8G1A - chains A and C of the 3 polymer chains in the assembly; structure by electron microscopy, 2.80 A resolution.

Chain A:
Name: Sodium channel protein type 9 subunit alpha
Organism: Homo sapiens
Reference sequence: Q15858 (SCN9A_HUMAN); residues 1-1988 here = UniProt positions 1-1988
Sequence (1988 residues; numbered 1 to 1988; the number before each row is that of its first residue):
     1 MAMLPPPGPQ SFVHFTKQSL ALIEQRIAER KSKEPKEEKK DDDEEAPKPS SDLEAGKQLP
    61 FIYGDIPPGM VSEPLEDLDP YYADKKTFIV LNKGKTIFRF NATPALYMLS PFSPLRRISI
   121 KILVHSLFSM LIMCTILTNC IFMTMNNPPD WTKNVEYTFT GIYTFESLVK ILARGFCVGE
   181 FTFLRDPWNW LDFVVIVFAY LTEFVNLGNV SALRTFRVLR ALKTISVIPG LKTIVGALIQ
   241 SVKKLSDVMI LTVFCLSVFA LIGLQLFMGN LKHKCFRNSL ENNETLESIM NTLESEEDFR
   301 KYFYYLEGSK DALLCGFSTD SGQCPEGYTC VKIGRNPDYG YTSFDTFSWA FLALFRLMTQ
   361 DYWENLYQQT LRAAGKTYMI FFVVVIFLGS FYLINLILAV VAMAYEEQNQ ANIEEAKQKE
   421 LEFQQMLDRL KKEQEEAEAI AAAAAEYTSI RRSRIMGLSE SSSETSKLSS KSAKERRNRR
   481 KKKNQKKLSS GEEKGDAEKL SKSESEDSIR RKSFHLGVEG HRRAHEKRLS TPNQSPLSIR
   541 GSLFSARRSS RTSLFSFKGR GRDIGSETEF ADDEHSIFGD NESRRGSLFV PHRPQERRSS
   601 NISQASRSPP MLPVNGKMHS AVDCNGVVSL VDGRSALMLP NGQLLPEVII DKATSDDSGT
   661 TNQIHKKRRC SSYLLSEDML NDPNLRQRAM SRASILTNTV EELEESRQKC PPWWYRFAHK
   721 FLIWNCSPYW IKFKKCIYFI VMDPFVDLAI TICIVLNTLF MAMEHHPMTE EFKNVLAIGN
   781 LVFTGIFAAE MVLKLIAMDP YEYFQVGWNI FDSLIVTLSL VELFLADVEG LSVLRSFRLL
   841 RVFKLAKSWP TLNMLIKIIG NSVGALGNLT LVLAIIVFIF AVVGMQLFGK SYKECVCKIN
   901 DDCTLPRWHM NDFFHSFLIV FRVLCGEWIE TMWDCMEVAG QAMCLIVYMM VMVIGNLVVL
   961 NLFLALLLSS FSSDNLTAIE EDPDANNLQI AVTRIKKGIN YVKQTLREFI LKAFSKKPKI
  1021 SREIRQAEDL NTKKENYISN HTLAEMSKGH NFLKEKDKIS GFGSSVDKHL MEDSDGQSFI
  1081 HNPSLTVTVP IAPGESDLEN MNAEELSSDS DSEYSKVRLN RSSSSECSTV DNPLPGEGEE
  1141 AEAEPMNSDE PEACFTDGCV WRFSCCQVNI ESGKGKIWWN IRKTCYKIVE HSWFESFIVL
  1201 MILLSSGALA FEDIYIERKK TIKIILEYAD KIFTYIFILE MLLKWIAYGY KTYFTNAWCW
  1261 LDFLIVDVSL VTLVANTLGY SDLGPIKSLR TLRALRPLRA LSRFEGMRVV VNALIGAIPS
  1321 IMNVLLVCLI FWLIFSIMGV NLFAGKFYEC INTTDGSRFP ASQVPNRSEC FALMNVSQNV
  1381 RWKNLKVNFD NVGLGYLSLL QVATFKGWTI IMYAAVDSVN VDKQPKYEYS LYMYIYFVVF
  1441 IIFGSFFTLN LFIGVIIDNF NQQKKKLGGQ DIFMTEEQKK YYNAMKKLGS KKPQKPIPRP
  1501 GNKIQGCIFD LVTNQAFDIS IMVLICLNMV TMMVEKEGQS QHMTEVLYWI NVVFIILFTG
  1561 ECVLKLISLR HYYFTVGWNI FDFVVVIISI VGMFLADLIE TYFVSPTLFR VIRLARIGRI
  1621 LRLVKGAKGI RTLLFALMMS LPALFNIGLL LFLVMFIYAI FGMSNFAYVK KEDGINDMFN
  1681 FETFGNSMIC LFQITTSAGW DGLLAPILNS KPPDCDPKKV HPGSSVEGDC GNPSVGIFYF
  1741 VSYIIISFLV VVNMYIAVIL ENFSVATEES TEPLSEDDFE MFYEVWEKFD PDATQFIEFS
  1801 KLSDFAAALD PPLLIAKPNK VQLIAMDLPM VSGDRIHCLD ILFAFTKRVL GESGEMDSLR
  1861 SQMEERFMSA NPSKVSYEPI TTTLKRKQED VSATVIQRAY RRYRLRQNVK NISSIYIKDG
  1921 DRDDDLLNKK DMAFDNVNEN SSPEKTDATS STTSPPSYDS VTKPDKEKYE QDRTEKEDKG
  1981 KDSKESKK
Not modelled in the structure: 1-10, 35-46, 436-727, 826-830, 1015-1174, 1466-1470, 1767-1988
Cystine bridges: Cys275-Cys324, Cys315-Cys330, Cys897-Cys903, Cys935-Cys944, Cys1350-Cys1370, Cys1715-Cys1730
Glycans and other covalent adducts: N-acetylglucosamine (NAG) linked to Asn283, Asn1352, Asn1366, Asn1375
Residues lining bound ligands:
  - 9Z9 ((3beta,14beta,17beta,25R)-3-[4-methoxy-3-(methoxymethyl)butoxy]spirost-5-en): Asn395, Leu398, Glu406, Gln410, Leu960, Phe963, Leu964, Leu967, Phe971, Ser972, Ile1453, Ile1457, Ile1759, Phe1763
  - 1-O-octadecyl-sn-glycero-3-phosphocholine (LPE), molecule 1: Ile250, Val253, Phe254, Ser257, Phe347, Ser348, Phe351, Met1529, Met1533, Gly1626, Ala1627
  - 1-O-octadecyl-sn-glycero-3-phosphocholine (LPE), molecule 2: Thr319, Asp320, Lys376, Thr377, Met379, Leu1651, Phe1652, Met1655, Gly1685, Met1688, Ile1689, Phe1692
  - 1-O-octadecyl-sn-glycero-3-phosphocholine (LPE), molecule 3: Met763, His765, Phe772
  - 1-O-octadecyl-sn-glycero-3-phosphocholine (LPE), molecule 4: Trp1178, Trp1179, Arg1182, Tyr1250
  - 1-O-octadecyl-sn-glycero-3-phosphocholine (LPE), molecule 5: His1191, Trp1193, Phe1194, Phe1197, Ile1236
  - 1-O-octadecyl-sn-glycero-3-phosphocholine (LPE), molecule 6: Leu1203, Ser1206, Gly1207, Ala1210, Phe1211, Asp1213, Lys1219, Phe1304, Met1307, Leu1649, Phe1652, Leu1653, Phe1656, Phe1684
  - 1-O-octadecyl-sn-glycero-3-phosphocholine (LPE), molecule 7: Asn1256, Ala1257, Trp1258, Leu1261, Leu1292, Leu1295, Leu1298, Val1311, Asn1312, Ile1315
  - 1-O-octadecyl-sn-glycero-3-phosphocholine (LPE), molecule 8: Leu1295, Leu1298, Val1311, Leu1314, Leu1650, Val1654, Tyr1658, Phe1661, Val1735, Phe1738, Tyr1739, Ile1746
  - 1-O-octadecyl-sn-glycero-3-phosphocholine (LPE), molecule 9: Glu1477, Gln1478, Tyr1481, Leu1641, Leu1644, Phe1645, Gly1648, Leu1649, Phe1652
  - 1-O-octadecyl-sn-glycero-3-phosphocholine (LPE), molecule 10: Asn1732, Pro1733, Ser1734, Ile1737, Phe1738, Val1741, Ser1742, Ile1745, Ile1746
  - cannabidiol (P0T), molecule 1: Val383, Ile386, Phe387, Ser390, Phe391, Leu1651, Met1655, Phe1692, Thr1695, Thr1696, Val1751, Met1754, Tyr1755
  - cannabidiol (P0T), molecule 2: Ala1313, Leu1314, Gly1316, Ala1317, Ser1320, Ile1321, Ile1456, Asn1459, Phe1460, Gln1463, Ile1472, Leu1749, Val1752, Asn1753, Ile1756, Leu1760
  - phosphatidyl serine (P5S; O-[(R)-{[(2R)-2,3-bis(octadecanoyloxy)propyl]oxy}(hydroxy)phosphoryl]-L-serine), molecule 1: Leu388, Leu1488, Gly1489, Gly1577, Trp1578, Phe1581, Leu1621, Val1624, Arg1631, Thr1632, Leu1634, Leu1637, Met1638
  - phosphatidyl serine (P5S), molecule 2: Trp1178, Trp1179, Arg1182, Tyr1186, Leu1242, Trp1245, Ile1246, Ala1247, Tyr1248, Gly1249, Tyr1250, Lys1251, Thr1252
UniProt features mapped onto this chain:
  - site (Is directly targeted by the spider protoxin-II): Glu822, Asp827
  - modified residue: Ser1490 (Phosphoserine)
  - glycosylation (N-linked (GlcNAc...) asparagine): Asn209, Asn283, Asn1352, Asn1366, Asn1375
  - natural variant: Gln10 (Q10R: In PERYTHM), Ile62 (I62V: Found in a patient with febrile seizures; uncertain significance), Pro149 (P149Q: Found in a patient with febrile seizures; uncertain significance), Phe216 (F216S: In PERYTHM), Ser241 (S241T: In PERYTHM), Asn395 (N395K: In PERYTHM), Asn641 (N641Y: Found in patients with febrile seizures plus; uncertain significance), Cys710 (C710Y: Found in a patient with severe myoclonic epilepsy in infancy; uncertain significance), Ile859 (I859T: In PERYTHM), Leu869 (L869F: In PERYTHM; L869H: In PERYTHM), Arg907 (R907Q: In CIP), Arg1007 (R1007C: In PEXPD), 11 further natural variant entries in UniProt
  - mutagenesis: Glu406 (E406K: Hyperpolarizes the voltage dependence of activation by 10.6 mV and prolonges fast-inactivation duration when coexpressed with SCN1B and SCN2B), Glu764 (E764Q: 5-fold less blocked by the spider huwentoxin-IV), Ile778 (I778A: 5-fold less inhibited by the spider protoxin-II), Glu822 (E822A: No change in inhibition (IC(50)) by the spider protoxin-II, but has a significant impact on channel activation by shifiting the V(50) towart 0 mV when targeted by protoxin-II ...), Leu823 (L823A: 9-fold less inhibited by the spider protoxin-II), Phe824 (F824A: 4-fold less inhibited by the spider protoxin-II; F824C: Less inhibited by the spider protoxin-II), Leu825 (L825A: No change in inhibition by the spider protoxin-II; L825C: 19-fold less blocked by the spider huwentoxin-IV), Ala826 (A826L: 8-fold less inhibited by the spider protoxin-II), Asp827 (D827A: 13-fold less blocked by the spider huwentoxin-IV, 3-fold less inhibited by the spider protoxin-II, and has a significant impact on channel activation by shifiting the V(50) towart 0 mV when ...), Glu829 (E829C: 400-fold less blocked by the spider huwentoxin-IV), Thr1409 to Ile1410 (Important increase in inhibition by saxitoxin and little increase in inhibition by tetrodotoxin), Ser1490 (S1490A: Abolishes stimulation by agents that stimulate PKC activity; S1490D/E: Increases current amplitude), 3 further mutagenesis entries in UniProt
What the authors report for this chain:
  - binding site for cannabidiol: Val383, Phe387, Ser1320, Asn1459, Ile1472
  - conformationally variable residues: Asn1461 to Lys1465
  - mutagenesis - V383A (3.56 +/- 0.58 uM), F387A (3.65 +/- 0.78 uM), S1320A (3.81 +/- 0.42 uM), S1320A/N1459A (4.28 +/- 0.67 uM), N1459A (2.46 +/- 0.28 uM): decreased binding to cannabidiol

Chain C:
Name: Sodium channel subunit beta-2
Organism: Homo sapiens
Reference sequence: O60939 (SCN2B_HUMAN); residue numbers follow UniProt; this construct covers 1-215
Sequence (215 residues; each row starts with the number of its first residue):
     1 MHRDAWLPRP AFSLTGLSLF FSLVPPGRSM EVTVPATLNV LNGSDARLPC TFNSCYTVNH
    61 KQFSLNWTYQ ECNNCSEEMF LQFRMKIINL KLERFQDRVE FSGNPSKYDV SVMLRNVQPE
   121 DEGIYNCYIM NPPDRHRGHG KIHLQVLMEE PPERDSTVAV IVGASVGGFL AVVILVLMVV
   181 KCVRRKKEQK LSTDDLKTEE EGKTDGEGNP DDGAK
Not modelled in the structure: 1-29, 149-215
Cystine bridges: Cys50-Cys127, Cys72-Cys75
UniProt features mapped onto this chain:
  - site (Binds SCN2A): Tyr56, Arg135
  - modified residue: Ser192 (Phosphoserine), Thr204 (Phosphothreonine)
  - glycosylation (N-linked (GlcNAc...) asparagine): Asn42, Asn66, Asn74
  - natural variant: Arg28 (R28Q: In ATFB14; R28W: In ATFB14), Asp211 (D211G: Found in a patient with Brugada syndrome; uncertain significance)
  - mutagenesis: Cys55 (C55A/S: Does not bind alpha subunit. Loss of ability to protect alpha subunit from inhibition by the spider protoxin-II)

Interface between chain A and chain C:
Disulfides between the chains: Cys895(A)-Cys55(C)
Pairs across the interface - 7 pairs, chain A then chain C:
  Glu894(A) - Cys55(C)
  Glu894(A) - Tyr56(C)  hydrogen bond (backbone-side chain)
  Cys895(A) - Cys55(C)  disulfide
  Cys895(A) - Tyr56(C)
  Val896(A) - Tyr56(C)
  Cys897(A) - Tyr56(C)
  Cys897(A) - Pro133(C)  hydrophobic
Other interface residues (no listed pair), chain A (7 interface residues in all): Glu294, Lys898, Cys903
Other interface residues (no listed pair), chain C (4 interface residues in all): Lys61

In short:
7 residues of chain A face 4 of chain C across their interface, with 1 disulfide bond and 1 hydrogen bond. The
hydrogen-bonded pair is Glu894(A)-Tyr56(C). From the paper: a binding site for cannabidiol at Val383(A),
Phe387(A) and Ser1320(A) among others; V383A, F387A and S1320A of chain A, among others, reduce binding to
cannabidiol; 5 substitutions were tested in all.
Here chain A is Sodium channel protein type 9 subunit alpha and chain C is Sodium channel subunit beta-2, both
from Homo sapiens. Entry 8G1A (Cryo-EM structure of Nav1.7 with CBD) was determined by electron microscopy.
